PDB entry 8C5S | electron microscopy, 3.75 A resolution | chains B and N of the 5 polymer chains in the assembly

# Chain B
Molecule: Mitochondrial transcription factor 1
Source organism: Saccharomyces cerevisiae S288C
Notes: EC 2.1.1.-
Reference sequence: P14908 (MTF1_YEAST); residues 2-341 here = UniProt positions 2-341
Sequence (354 residues; each row starts with the number of its first residue; numbers below 1 keep their minus sign (Met-12 is residue -12)):
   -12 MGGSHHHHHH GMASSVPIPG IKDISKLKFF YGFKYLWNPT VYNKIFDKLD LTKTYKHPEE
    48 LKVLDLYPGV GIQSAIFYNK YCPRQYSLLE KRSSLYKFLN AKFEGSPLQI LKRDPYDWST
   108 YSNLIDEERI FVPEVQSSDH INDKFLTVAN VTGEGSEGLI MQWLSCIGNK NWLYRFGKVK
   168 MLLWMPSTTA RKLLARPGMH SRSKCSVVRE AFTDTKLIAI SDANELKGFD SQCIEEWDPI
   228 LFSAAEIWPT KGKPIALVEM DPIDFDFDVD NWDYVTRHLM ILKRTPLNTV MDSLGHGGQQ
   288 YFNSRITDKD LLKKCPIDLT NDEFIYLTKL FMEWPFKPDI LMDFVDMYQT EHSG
Disordered / not traced: -12 to 1, 338-341
Differences from the reference sequence: initiating methionine (-12); expression tag (-11 to 1)
UniProt features mapped onto this chain:
  - binding site (S-adenosyl-L-methionine): Leu23, Glu77, Asp101, Asn137
Reported in the primary citation:
  - mutagenesis - F16A/Y18A, D101A (approximately 30%), Y103A (about 100-fold): decreased catalytic activity

# Chain N
Molecule: Non-Template DNA
Sequence (37 nucleotides; row label = number of the first residue in the row):
   101 CGAATAAGTA TTGATATAAG TAATAAATGC AAATTGC
Disordered / not traced: 101-108, 137

# Chain B / chain N interface
Pairs across the interface - 20 pairs, chain B then chain N:
  Phe16(B) - DA125(N)  sugar contact
  Phe16(B) - DA126(N)  phosphate contact
  Tyr18(B) - DT124(N)  base contact
  Asp101(B) - DA122(N)  hydrogen bond to the base
  Tyr103(B) - DG120(N)  hydrogen bond to the base
  Tyr103(B) - DA122(N)  stacking on the base
  Asp104(B) - DG120(N)  base contact
  Trp105(B) - DG120(N)  base contact
  Glu144(B) - DA119(N)  base contact
  Gly145(B) - DA119(N)  base contact
  Leu146(B) - DG120(N)  base contact
  Met148(B) - DA119(N)  base contact
  Gln149(B) - DA119(N)  phosphate contact
  Gln149(B) - DG120(N)  phosphate contact
  Lys179(B) - DA116(N)  sugar contact
  Lys179(B) - DT117(N)  phosphate contact
  Ser190(B) - DT117(N)  hydrogen bond to the phosphate
  Lys191(B) - DA118(N)  phosphate contact
  Cys192(B) - DA118(N)  phosphate contact
  Arg264(B) - DA119(N)  salt bridge to the phosphate
Interface residues without a listed pair, chain B (17 interface residues in all): Lys15

# Summary
Chain B and chain N form an interface of 17 and 9 residues respectively, with 3 hydrogen bonds, 1 salt bridge
and 1 aromatic stacking contact. Polar pairs include Asp101(B)-DA122(N), Tyr103(B)-DG120(N) and
Ser190(B)-DT117(N). From UniProt: 4 S-adenosyl-L-methionine-binding residues on chain B. From the paper:
F16A/Y18A, D101A and Y103A of chain B reduce catalytic activity.
Chain B is Mitochondrial transcription factor 1 (Saccharomyces cerevisiae S288C) and chain N is Non-Template
DNA; the structure, Cryo-EM structure of yeast mitochondrial RNA polymerase transcription initiation complex
with 7-mer RNA, pppGpGpUpApApApU (IC7), was determined by electron microscopy, deposited together with 8AP1,
8ATT, 8ATV, 8ATW, 8C5U and 8Q63.
